Entry 8UNH (electron microscopy, 3.21 A resolution); this record covers chains B and A of the 8 polymer chains in the assembly.

# Chain B
Molecule: Sliding-clamp-loader large subunit
Source organism: Tequatrovirus T4
Reference sequence: P04526 (LOADL_BPT4); numbering as in UniProt (aligned over 1-319)
Sequence (319 residues; each row starts with the number of its first residue):
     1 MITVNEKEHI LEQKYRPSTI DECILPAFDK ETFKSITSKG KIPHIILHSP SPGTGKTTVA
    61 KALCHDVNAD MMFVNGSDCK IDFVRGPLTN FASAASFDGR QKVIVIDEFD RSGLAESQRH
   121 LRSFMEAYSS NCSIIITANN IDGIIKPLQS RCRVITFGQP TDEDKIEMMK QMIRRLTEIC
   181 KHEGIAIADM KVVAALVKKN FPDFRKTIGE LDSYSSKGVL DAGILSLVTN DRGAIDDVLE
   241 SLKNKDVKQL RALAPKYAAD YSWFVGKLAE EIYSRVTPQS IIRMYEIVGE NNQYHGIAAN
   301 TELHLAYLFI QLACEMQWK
Ion coordination: Mg2+: Glu108 (together with ATP-gamma-S)
Residues lining bound ligands: ATP-gamma-S (AGS; phosphothiophosphoric acid-adenylate ester): Leu11, Glu12, Gln13, Tyr15, Arg16, Pro17, Cys23, Ile24, Leu25, Pro52, Gly53, Thr54, Gly55, Lys56, Thr57, Thr58, Asp107, Glu108, Asn139, Arg175, Phe204, Arg205, Ile208

# Chain A
Molecule: Sliding-clamp-loader small subunit
Source organism: Tequatrovirus T4
Reference sequence: P04527 (LOADS_BPT4); residue numbers follow UniProt; this construct covers 1-187
Sequence (187 residues; row label = number of the first residue in the row):
     1 MSLFKDDIQL NEHQVAWYSK DWTAVQSAAD SFKEKAENEF FEIIGAINNK TKCSIAQKDY
    61 SKFMVENALS QFPECMPAVY AMNLIGSGLS DEAHFNYLMA AVPRGKRYGK WAKLVEDSTE
   121 VLIIKLLAKR YQVNTNDAIN YKSILTKNGK LPLVLKELKG LVTDDFLKEV TKNVKEQKQL
   181 KKLALEW

# Chain B / chain A interface
Pairs across the interface (51; chain B residue first):
  Val84(B) - Trp17(A)  hydrophobic
  Arg85(B) - Trp22(A)
  Arg85(B) - Gln26(A)  hydrogen bond
  Thr89(B) - Trp17(A)
  Arg111(B) - Ala56(A)
  Arg111(B) - Gln57(A)  hydrogen bond (backbone-side chain)
  Ser112(B) - Ala56(A)
  Leu114(B) - Gln57(A)  hydrogen bond (backbone-side chain)
  Ala115(B) - Gln57(A)
  Glu116(B) - Gln26(A)  hydrogen bond
  Glu116(B) - Asp30(A)
  Gln118(B) - Gln57(A)  hydrogen bond
  Arg119(B) - Ala29(A)
  Arg119(B) - Asp30(A)
  Arg119(B) - Lys33(A)
  His120(B) - Trp17(A)
  His120(B) - Val25(A)
  His120(B) - Ala29(A)
  Arg122(B) - Phe32(A)
  Ser123(B) - His13(A)
  Ser123(B) - Trp17(A)  hydrogen bond
  Ser123(B) - Phe32(A)
  Phe124(B) - Trp17(A)
  Glu126(B) - Asn11(A)
  Glu126(B) - His13(A)
  Glu126(B) - Phe32(A)
  Ala127(B) - His13(A)
  Ala127(B) - Gln14(A)
  Ala127(B) - Trp17(A)
  Ala127(B) - Tyr18(A)  hydrogen bond (backbone-side chain)
  Tyr128(B) - Trp17(A)
  Tyr128(B) - Tyr18(A)  hydrophobic
  Tyr128(B) - Lys20(A)
  Gly143(B) - Gln57(A)  hydrogen bond (backbone-side chain)
  Ile145(B) - Gln57(A)
  Pro147(B) - Phe32(A)
  Tyr273(B) - Asn96(A)  hydrogen bond
  Ile281(B) - Ala100(A)  hydrophobic
  Ile282(B) - Tyr97(A)
  Ile282(B) - Ala100(A)
  Ile282(B) - Ala101(A)  hydrophobic
  Tyr285(B) - Ala93(A)  hydrophobic
  Tyr285(B) - Asn96(A)
  Tyr285(B) - Tyr97(A)  hydrophobic
  Glu286(B) - Ile85(A)
  Glu286(B) - Tyr97(A)  hydrogen bond
  Gly289(B) - Ile85(A)
  Glu290(B) - Ile85(A)
  Asn292(B) - Gly88(A)  hydrogen bond (side chain-backbone)
  Gln293(B) - Leu84(A)  hydrogen bond (side chain-backbone)
  Gln293(B) - Ser87(A)  hydrogen bond
Also at the interface, not in a pair above, chain B (34 interface residues in all): Phe109, Asp110, Asn131, Asp142, Pro278
Also at the interface, not in a pair above, chain A (28 interface residues in all): Ala28, Ser54, Ala81, Leu89

# Summary
Chain B and chain A form an interface of 34 and 28 residues respectively, with 13 hydrogen bonds. Polar pairs
include Arg85(B)-Gln26(A), Arg111(B)-Gln57(A) and Leu114(B)-Gln57(A). Bound to chain B: ATP-gamma-S.
Here chain B is Sliding-clamp-loader large subunit and chain A is Sliding-clamp-loader small subunit, both
from Tequatrovirus T4. Entry 8UNH (Cryo-EM structure of T4 Bacteriophage Clamp Loader with Sliding Clamp) was
determined by electron microscopy, deposited together with 8UH7, 8UK9 and 8UNF.
